7RBH - chains A and T of the 4 polymer chains in the assembly; structure by X-ray diffraction, 1.75 A resolution.

Chain A:
Name: DNA polymerase beta
Organism: Homo sapiens
Notes: EC 2.7.7.7, 4.2.99.-
Reference sequence: P06746 (DPOLB_HUMAN); residues 1-335 here = UniProt positions 1-335
Sequence (341 residues; numbered 1 to 341; the number before each row is that of its first residue):
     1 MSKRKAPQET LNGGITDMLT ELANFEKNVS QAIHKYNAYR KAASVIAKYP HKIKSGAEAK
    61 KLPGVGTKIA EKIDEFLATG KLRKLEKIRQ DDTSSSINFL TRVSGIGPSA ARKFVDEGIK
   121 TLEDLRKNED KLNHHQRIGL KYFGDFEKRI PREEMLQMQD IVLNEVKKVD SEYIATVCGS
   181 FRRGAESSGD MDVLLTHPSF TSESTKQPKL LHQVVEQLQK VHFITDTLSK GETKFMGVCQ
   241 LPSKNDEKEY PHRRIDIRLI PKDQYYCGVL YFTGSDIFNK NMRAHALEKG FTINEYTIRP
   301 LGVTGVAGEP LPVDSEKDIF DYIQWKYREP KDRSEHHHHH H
Disordered / not traced: 1-9, 336-341
Sequence notes: expression tag (336-341)
Glycans and other covalent adducts: 2-deoxy-3,5-di-O-phosphono-D-erythro-pentitol (QPJ) linked to Lys72
Metal / ion sites: Ca2+ site 1: Asp190, Asp192 (together with 2'-deoxycytidine-5'-triphosphate); Ca2+ site 2: Asp190, Asp192, Asp256 (together with 2'-deoxycytidine-5'-triphosphate) (shared with 1 residue of chain P); Ca2+ site 3 near Glu295 (its only coordinating residue here)
Small-molecule neighbours:
  - 2'-deoxycytidine-5'-triphosphate (DCP): Arg149, Gly179, Ser180, Arg183, Ser188, Gly189, Asp190, Asp192, Tyr271, Phe272, Thr273, Gly274, Ser275, Asp276, Asn279
  - QPJ (2-deoxy-3,5-di-O-phosphono-D-erythro-pentitol): Glu26, Lys35, Tyr39, Lys68, Lys84
Swiss-Prot annotation at these positions:
  - region: Arg183 to Asp192 (DNA-binding)
  - active site: Lys72 (Nucleophile)
  - binding site (K(+)): Lys60, Leu62, Val65, Thr101, Val103, Ile106
  - binding site (Na(+)): Lys60, Leu62, Val65, Thr101, Val103, Ile106
  - binding site (dATP): Arg149, Ser180, Arg183, Gly189, Asp190
  - binding site (dCTP): Arg149, Ser180, Arg183, Gly189, Asp190
  - binding site (dGTP): Arg149, Ser180, Arg183, Gly189, Asp190, Asp192
  - binding site (dTTP): Arg149, Ser180, Arg183, Gly189, Asp190
  - binding site (Mg(2+)): Asp190, Asp192, Asp256
  - modified residue: Lys72 (N6-acetyllysine), Arg83 (Omega-N-methylarginine), Arg152 (Omega-N-methylarginine)
  - cross-link (Glycyl lysine isopeptide (Lys-Gly)): Lys41 (interchain with G-Cter in ubiquitin), Lys61 (interchain with G-Cter in ubiquitin), Lys81 (interchain with G-Cter in ubiquitin)
What the authors report for this chain:
  - catalytic residues: Glu71 (proposed by the authors, not directly observed)

Chain T:
Molecule: 16-nt DNA strand
Sequence (16 nucleotides; row label = number of the first residue in the row):
     1 CCGACGGCGC ATCAGC

How chain A and chain T interact:
Pairs across the interface (28):
  His34(A) with DC5(T), stacking on the base
  Ser229(A) with DC10(T), phosphate contact; DA11(T), phosphate contact
  Lys230(A) with DC10(T), hydrogen bond to the phosphate; DA11(T), hydrogen bond to the phosphate
  Gly231(A) with DC10(T), phosphate contact
  Glu232(A) with DC10(T), hydrogen bond to the phosphate
  Thr233(A) with DG9(T), hydrogen bond to the phosphate; DC10(T), hydrogen bond to the phosphate
  Lys234(A) with DG9(T), phosphate contact; DC10(T), hydrogen bond to the phosphate
  Arg258(A) with DG9(T), sugar contact
  Tyr271(A) with DG7(T), base contact
  Asn279(A) with DG6(T), base contact
  Lys280(A) with DG6(T), salt bridge to the phosphate
  Arg283(A) with DG6(T), hydrogen bond to the base; DG7(T), hydrogen bond to the sugar
  Ala284(A) with DG6(T), sugar contact
  Leu287(A) with DC5(T), phosphate contact; DG6(T), phosphate contact; DG7(T), phosphate contact
  Thr292(A) with DG7(T), hydrogen bond to the phosphate
  Ile293(A) with DG7(T), sugar contact
  Asn294(A) with DG7(T), phosphate contact; DC8(T), hydrogen bond to the phosphate
  Glu295(A) with DC8(T), sugar contact
  Tyr296(A) with DG9(T), hydrogen bond to the phosphate
  Arg299(A) with DC8(T), salt bridge to the phosphate
Also at the interface, not in a pair above, chain A (21 interface residues in all): Asn133
Also at the interface, not in a pair above, chain T (8 interface residues in all): DT12

In short:
The interface between chain A and chain T involves 21 residues on one side and 8 on the other, with 11
hydrogen bonds, 2 salt bridges and 1 aromatic stacking contact. Polar pairs include Arg283(A)-DG6(T),
Arg283(A)-DG7(T) and Lys230(A)-DC10(T). Bound to chain A: 2'-deoxycytidine-5'-triphosphate. Covalently linked
compound QPJ: at Lys72(A). From the paper: the catalytic residue Glu71(A).
Chain A is DNA polymerase beta (Homo sapiens) and chain T is a 16-nt DNA strand; the structure, Human DNA
polymerase beta crosslinked ternary complex 2, was determined by X-ray diffraction (same publication as 7RBE,
7RBF, 7RBG, 7RBI, 7RBJ, 7RBK and 4 further entries).
